PDB entry 8TG9 | electron microscopy, 3.08 A resolution | chains A and L of the 7 polymer chains in the assembly

# Chain A
Name: Atrial natriuretic peptide receptor 1
From: Homo sapiens
Notes: EC 4.6.1.2; fragment: ectodomain
Reference sequence: P16066 (ANPRA_HUMAN); residues 1-441 here correspond to UniProt positions 33-473 (UniProt number = residue number + 32)
Sequence (469 residues; numbered 1 to 469; the number before each row is that of its first residue):
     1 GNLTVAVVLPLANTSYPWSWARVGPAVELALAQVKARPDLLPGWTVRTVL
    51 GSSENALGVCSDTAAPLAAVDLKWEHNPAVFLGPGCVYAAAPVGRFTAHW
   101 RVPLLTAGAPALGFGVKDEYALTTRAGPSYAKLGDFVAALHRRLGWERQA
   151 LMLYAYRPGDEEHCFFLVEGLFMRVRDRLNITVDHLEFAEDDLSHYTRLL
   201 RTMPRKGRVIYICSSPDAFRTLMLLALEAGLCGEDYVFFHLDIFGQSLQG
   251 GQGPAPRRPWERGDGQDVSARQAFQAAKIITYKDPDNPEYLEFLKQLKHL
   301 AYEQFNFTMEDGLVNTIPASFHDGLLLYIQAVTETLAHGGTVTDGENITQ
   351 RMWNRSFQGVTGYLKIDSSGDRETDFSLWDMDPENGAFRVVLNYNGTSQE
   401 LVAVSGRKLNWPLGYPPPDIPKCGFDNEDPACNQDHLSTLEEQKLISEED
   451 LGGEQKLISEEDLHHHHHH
Disordered / not traced: 427-469
Construct notes: expression tag (442-469)
UniProt features mapped onto this chain:
  - binding site (chloride): Ser53, Gly85, Cys86
  - glycosylation (N-linked (GlcNAc...) asparagine): Asn2, Asn13, Asn180, Asn306, Asn347, Asn354, Asn395
Cystine bridges: Cys60-Cys86, Cys164-Cys213
Covalent attachments: N-acetylglucosamine (NAG) linked to Asn2, Asn395; glycan linked to Asn13
From the paper describing this entry:
  - conformationally variable residues: Pro42, Gly43

# Chain L
Name: REGN5381 Fab light chain
From: Mus musculus
Notes: antibody fragment or engineered binder
Sequence (213 residues; numbered 1 to 213; the number before each row is that of its first residue):
     1 NIQMTQSPSSLSASVGDRVTITCRASQSIDSYLNWYQQKPGKAPKLLIYV
    51 ASSLQSGVPSRFSGSGSGKDFTLTISSLQPEDFATYYCQQSYSIPTFGQG
   101 TRLEIKRTVAAPSVFIFPPSDEQLKSGTASVVCLLNNFYPREAKVQWKVD
   151 NALQSGNSQESVTEQDSKDSTYSLSSTLTLSKADYEKHKVYACEVTHQGL
   201 SSPVTKSFNRGEC
Cystine bridges: Cys23-Cys88, Cys133-Cys193
Ligand contacts: N-acetylglucosamine (NAG; 2-acetamido-2-deoxy-beta-D-glucopyranose): Asp30, Ser31, Tyr32

# How chain A and chain L interact
Pairs across the interface - 12 pairs, chain A then chain L:
  Gly1(A) with Tyr32(L)
  Asn2(A) with Asp30(L), hydrogen bond; Tyr32(L), hydrogen bond (backbone-side chain)
  Trp74(A) with Ser28(L); Lys69(L)
  Glu75(A) with Ser28(L), hydrogen bond (backbone-side chain)
  Asn77(A) with Ser28(L), hydrogen bond (side chain-backbone); Tyr92(L)
  Ala79(A) with Tyr92(L)
  Thr341(A) with Tyr92(L)
  Thr343(A) with Tyr92(L); Ser93(L), hydrogen bond
Interface residues without a listed pair, chain A (11 interface residues in all): His76, Pro78, Val342
Interface residues without a listed pair, chain L (7 interface residues in all): Gln27

# Overview
Chain A and chain L form an interface of 11 and 7 residues respectively, with 5 hydrogen bonds. Among the
polar pairs are Asn2(A)-Asp30(L), Asn2(A)-Tyr32(L) and Glu75(A)-Ser28(L). Bound to chain L:
N-acetylglucosamine. N-acetylglucosamine is covalently linked to Asn2(A) and Asn395(A). The paper reports
conformational variability at Pro42(A) and Gly43(A).
Chain A is Atrial natriuretic peptide receptor 1 (Homo sapiens) and chain L is REGN5381 Fab light chain (Mus
musculus); the structure, Complex of NPR1 ectodomain with ANP plus an allosteric activating antibody,
REGN5381, was determined by electron microscopy together with 8TGA from the same study.
